Entry 6FA1 (X-ray diffraction, 1.97 A resolution); this record covers chains B and A of the 6 polymer chains in the assembly.

[Chain B]
Name: GTPase KRas
From: Homo sapiens
UniProtKB: P01116 (RASK_HUMAN), isoform P01116-2; numbering as in UniProt (aligned over 1-169)
Chain sequence (173 residues; each row starts with the number of its first residue; numbers below 1 keep their minus sign (Ala-3 is residue -3)):
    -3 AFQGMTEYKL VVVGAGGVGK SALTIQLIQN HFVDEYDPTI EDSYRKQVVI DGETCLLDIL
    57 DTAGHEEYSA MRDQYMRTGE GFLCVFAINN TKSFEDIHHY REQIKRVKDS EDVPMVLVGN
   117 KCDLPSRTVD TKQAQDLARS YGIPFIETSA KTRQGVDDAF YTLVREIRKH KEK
Construct notes: expression tag (-3 to 0); engineered mutation His61 (Gln in P01116)
Modified positions: Cys51 (S-hydroxycysteine; CSO)
Bound ions: Mg2+: Ser17, Thr35 (together with GMP-PNP)
Residues lining bound ligands:
  - D2Z (2-[4-[[(3R)-2,3-dihydro-1,4-benzodioxin-3-yl]methylcarbamoyl]phenoxy]ethyl-dimethyl-azanium): Lys5, Leu6, Val7, Asp54, Ile55, Leu56, Met67, Gln70, Tyr71, Thr74, Gly75
  - GMP-PNP (GNP; phosphoaminophosphonic acid-guanylate ester): Ala11, Gly12, Gly13, Val14, Gly15, Lys16, Ser17, Ala18, Phe28, Val29, Asp30, Glu31, Tyr32, Asp33, Pro34, Thr35, Thr58, Ala59, Gly60, Asn116, Lys117, Asp119, Leu120, Ser145, Ala146, Lys147
Swiss-Prot annotation at these positions:
  - motif: Tyr32 to Tyr40 (Effector region)
  - binding site (GTP): Gly10 to Ala18, Val29 to Thr35, Ala59, Gly60, Asn116 to Asp119
  - modified residue: Met1 (N-acetylmethionine), Thr2 (N-acetylthreonine), Lys104 (N6-acetyllysine)
  - glycosylation: Thr35 (Microbial infection: O-linked (Glc) threonine)
  - natural variant: Lys5 (K5E: In NS3; K5N: In GASC), Gly10 (G10GG: In AML), Gly12 (G12A: In colorectal cancer samples; G12C: In lung carcinoma; G12D: In GASC, JMML and SFM; G12R: In lung cancer and bladder cancer; G12S: In GASC and JMML; G12V: In GASC), Gly13 (G13D: In GASC, JMML and OES; G13R: In pylocytic astrocytoma), Val14 (V14I: In NS3), Leu19 (L19F: In OES), Gln22 (Q22E: In CFC2; Q22R: In NS3), Pro34 (P34L: In NS3; P34Q: In NS3; P34R: In CFC2), Ile36 (I36M: In NS3), Thr58 (T58I: In NS3), Ala59 (A59T: In GASC), Gly60 (G60R: In CFC2; G60S: In NS3), 8 further natural variant entries in UniProt
  - mutagenesis: Asp38 (D38A: Decreased interaction with MAPKAP1/SIN1), Tyr40 (Y40A: Decreased interaction with MAPKAP1/SIN1)
From the paper describing this entry:
  - binding site for D2Z: Lys5, Leu6, Val7, Asp54, Ile55, Leu56, Tyr71, Thr74

[Chain A]
Name: GTPase KRas
From: Homo sapiens
UniProtKB: P01116 (RASK_HUMAN), isoform P01116-2; residue numbers follow UniProt; this construct covers 1-168
Chain sequence (172 residues; each row starts with the number of its first residue; numbers below 1 keep their minus sign (Ala-3 is residue -3)):
    -3 AFQGMTEYKL VVVGAGGVGK SALTIQLIQN HFVDEYDPTI EDSYRKQVVI DGETCLLDIL
    57 DTAGHEEYSA MRDQYMRTGE GFLCVFAINN TKSFEDIHHY REQIKRVKDS EDVPMVLVGN
   117 KCDLPSRTVD TKQAQDLARS YGIPFIETSA KTRQGVDDAF YTLVREIRKH KE
Construct notes: expression tag (-3 to 0); engineered mutation His61 (Gln in P01116)
Modified positions: Cys51 (S-hydroxycysteine; CSO)
Bound ions: Mg2+: Ser17, Thr35 (together with GMP-PNP)
Residues lining bound ligands:
  - D2Z (2-[4-[[(3R)-2,3-dihydro-1,4-benzodioxin-3-yl]methylcarbamoyl]phenoxy]ethyl-dimethyl-azanium): His61, Asp92, His95, Tyr96, Gln99
  - GMP-PNP (GNP; phosphoaminophosphonic acid-guanylate ester): Ala11, Gly12, Gly13, Val14, Gly15, Lys16, Ser17, Ala18, Phe28, Val29, Asp30, Glu31, Tyr32, Asp33, Pro34, Thr35, Thr58, Ala59, Gly60, Asn116, Lys117, Asp119, Leu120, Ser145, Ala146, Lys147
Swiss-Prot annotation at these positions:
  - motif: Tyr32 to Tyr40 (Effector region)
  - binding site (GTP): Gly10 to Ala18, Val29 to Thr35, Ala59, Gly60, Asn116 to Asp119
  - modified residue: Met1 (N-acetylmethionine), Thr2 (N-acetylthreonine), Lys104 (N6-acetyllysine)
  - glycosylation: Thr35 (Microbial infection: O-linked (Glc) threonine)
  - natural variant: Lys5 (K5E: In NS3; K5N: In GASC), Gly10 (G10GG: In AML), Gly12 (G12A: In colorectal cancer samples; G12C: In lung carcinoma; G12D: In GASC, JMML and SFM; G12R: In lung cancer and bladder cancer; G12S: In GASC and JMML; G12V: In GASC), Gly13 (G13D: In GASC, JMML and OES; G13R: In pylocytic astrocytoma), Val14 (V14I: In NS3), Leu19 (L19F: In OES), Gln22 (Q22E: In CFC2; Q22R: In NS3), Pro34 (P34L: In NS3; P34Q: In NS3; P34R: In CFC2), Ile36 (I36M: In NS3), Thr58 (T58I: In NS3), Ala59 (A59T: In GASC), Gly60 (G60R: In CFC2; G60S: In NS3), 8 further natural variant entries in UniProt
  - mutagenesis: Asp38 (D38A: Decreased interaction with MAPKAP1/SIN1), Tyr40 (Y40A: Decreased interaction with MAPKAP1/SIN1)

[Chain B / chain A interface]
Pairs across the interface (10):
  Gln25(B) - Asp47(A)  hydrogen bond
  Gln25(B) - Arg161(A)  hydrogen bond (backbone-side chain)
  Asn26(B) - Asp154(A)
  His27(B) - Asp154(A)  salt bridge
  His27(B) - Thr158(A)
  Phe28(B) - Asp154(A)  hydrogen bond (backbone-side chain)
  Asp30(B) - Gln131(A)  hydrogen bond
  Lys147(B) - Glu143(A)  salt bridge
  Lys147(B) - Gln150(A)
  Thr148(B) - Gln150(A)
Other interface residues (no listed pair), chain A (9 interface residues in all): Asp153, Tyr157

[In short]
7 residues of chain B and 9 residues of chain A are in contact; the contacts include 4 hydrogen bonds and 2
salt bridges. Polar pairs include His27(B)-Asp154(A), Lys147(B)-Glu143(A) and Gln25(B)-Asp47(A). Chain B binds
GMP-PNP and compound D2Z. From the paper: a binding site for D2Z at Lys5(B), Leu6(B) and Val7(B) among others.
Here chain B is GTPase KRas and chain A is GTPase KRas, both from Homo sapiens. Entry 6FA1 (Antibody derived
(Abd-4) small molecule binding to KRAS) was determined by X-ray diffraction.
